2XRO - chains E and Y of the 6 polymer chains in the assembly; structure by X-ray diffraction, 3.40 A resolution.

== Chain E ==
Name: Hth-type transcriptional regulator ttgv
Source organism: Pseudomonas putida
Reference sequence: Q93PU6 (TTGV_PSEPU); residues 14-253 here = UniProt positions 14-253
Chain sequence (241 residues; each row starts with the number of its first residue):
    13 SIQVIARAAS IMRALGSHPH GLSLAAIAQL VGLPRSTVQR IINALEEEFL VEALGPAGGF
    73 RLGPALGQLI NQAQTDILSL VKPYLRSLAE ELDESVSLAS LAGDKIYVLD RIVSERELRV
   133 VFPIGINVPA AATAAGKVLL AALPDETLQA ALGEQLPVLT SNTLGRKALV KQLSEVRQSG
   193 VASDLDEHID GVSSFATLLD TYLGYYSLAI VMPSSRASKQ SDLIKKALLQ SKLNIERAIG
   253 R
Not modelled in the structure: 13-14
Differences from the reference sequence: expression tag (13); engineered mutation Ser109 (Cys in Q93PU6), Ser205 (Cys in Q93PU6)
Swiss-Prot annotation at these positions:
  - DNA-binding region: Leu36 to Glu59 (H-T-H motif)
What the authors report for this chain:
  - binding site for Ttgv operator DNA: Arg19, Ser35, Arg47, Ser48, Thr49, Gln51, Arg52
  - mutagenesis - R47A, T49A, R52A: decreased binding to Ttgv operator DNA (citing earlier work)
  - mutagenesis - S35A: decreased binding to Ttgv operator DNA

== Chain Y ==
Molecule: Ttgv operator DNA
Sequence (43 nucleotides; row label = number of the first residue in the row):
     1 GCTGAATCGT AATGCGGTAG AGTGTAGCAT TATGTGATAC TCT

== How chain E and chain Y interact ==
Pairs across the interface (12):
  Val16(E) - DG14(Y)  phosphate contact
  Val16(E) - DC15(Y)  phosphate contact
  Arg19(E) - DC15(Y)  salt bridge to the phosphate
  Arg19(E) - DG16(Y)  salt bridge to the phosphate
  Pro46(E) - DG16(Y)  phosphate contact
  Ser48(E) - DG16(Y)  hydrogen bond to the base
  Ser48(E) - DG17(Y)  hydrogen bond to the base
  Thr49(E) - DC15(Y)  sugar contact
  Thr49(E) - DG16(Y)  hydrogen bond to the phosphate
  Arg52(E) - DG14(Y)  sugar contact
  Arg52(E) - DC15(Y)  salt bridge to the phosphate
  Arg52(E) - DG16(Y)  hydrogen bond to the base

== Overview ==
The interface between chain E and chain Y involves 6 residues on one side and 4 on the other, with 4 hydrogen
bonds and 3 salt bridges. Among the polar pairs are Ser48(E)-DG16(Y), Ser48(E)-DG17(Y) and Arg52(E)-DG16(Y).
The paper reports a binding site for Ttgv operator DNA at Arg19(E), Ser35(E) and Arg47(E) among others; R47A,
T49A and R52A of chain E, among others, reduce binding to Ttgv operator DNA.
Chain E is Hth-type transcriptional regulator ttgv (Pseudomonas putida) and chain Y is Ttgv operator DNA; the
structure, Crystal structure of TtgV in complex with its DNA operator, was determined by X-ray diffraction
(same publication as 2XRN).
